PDB entry 6NIJ | electron microscopy, 5.70 A resolution (low resolution: residue-level contacts below are approximate; hydrogen-bond / salt-bridge calls are withheld) | chains H and C of the 8 polymer chains in the assembly

Chain H:
Molecule: PGT145 Fab heavy chain
From: Homo sapiens
Notes: antibody fragment or engineered binder
Chain sequence (140 residues; numbered 1 to 118 plus 24 insertion-coded residues; 2 numbers in that range are skipped by the numbering (no residue carries them; nothing is unmodelled there); the number before each row is that of its first residue; a row labelled like 52A-52C holds insertion residues (52A, then the next letters in order)):
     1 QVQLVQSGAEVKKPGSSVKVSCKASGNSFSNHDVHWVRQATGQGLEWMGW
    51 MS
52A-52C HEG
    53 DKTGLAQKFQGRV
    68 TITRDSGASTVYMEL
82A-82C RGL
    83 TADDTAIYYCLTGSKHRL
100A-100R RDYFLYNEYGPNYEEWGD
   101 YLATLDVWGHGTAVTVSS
Disulfide bonds: Cys22-Cys92

Chain C:
Molecule: AMC011 Glycoprotein 120
From: Human immunodeficiency virus 1
Chain sequence (473 residues; numbered 31 to 507 plus 20 insertion-coded residues; 24 numbers in that range are skipped by the numbering (no residue carries them; nothing is unmodelled there); the number before each row is that of its first residue; a row labelled like 135A-135R holds insertion residues (135A, then the next letters in order)):
    31 AEQLWVTVYYGVPVWKEATTTLFCASDARAYDTEVHNVWATHACVPTDPN
    81 PQEVVLENVTENFNMWKNNMVEQMHEDIISLWDQSLKPCVKLTPLCVTLN
   131 CTDLR
135A-135R NATNTNATNTTSSSRGTM
   150 EGGEIKNCSFNITTSMRDKVQKEYALFYKLDVVPIKNDNTSYRLISCNTS
   200 VITQACPKVSFEPIPIHYCAPAGFAILKCNDKKFNGTGPCTNVSTVQCTH
   250 GIRPVVSTQLLLNGSLAEEEVVIRSANFTDNAKIIIVQLNKSVEINCTRP
   300 NNNTRKSIHI
   312 GPGRAFYTTG
  321A E
   322 IIGDIRQAHCNISGTKWNDTLKQIVVKLKEQFG
   356 NKTIVFNHSSGGDPEIVMHSFNCGGEFFYCNSTQLFNSTW
   403 NDTTGSNYTGTIVLPCRIKQIVNMWQEVGKAMYAPPIKGQIRCSSNITGL
   453 ILIRDGGKNRSE
  464A N
   465 TEIFRPGGGDMRDNWRSELYKYKVVKIEPLGIAPTKAKRRVVQ
Not modelled in the structure: 135A-135R, 403-412
Disulfide bonds: Cys54-Cys74, Cys119-Cys205, Cys126-Cys196, Cys131-Cys157, Cys218-Cys247, Cys228-Cys239, Cys296-Cys331, Cys378-Cys445, Cys385-Cys418
Glycans and other covalent adducts: N-acetylglucosamine (NAG) linked to Asn156, Asn160, Asn197
Reported in the primary citation:
  - post-translational modification sites: Asn160

Interface between chain H and chain C:
Pairs across the interface (7; chain H residue first):
  Asn100G(H) - Arg166(C)
  Glu100H(H) - Arg166(C)
  Tyr100I(H) - Lys121(C)
  Tyr100I(H) - Thr123(C)
  Tyr100I(H) - Pro124(C)
  Tyr100I(H) - Thr162(C)
  Gly100J(H) - Arg166(C)
Other interface residues (no listed pair), chain C (6 interface residues in all): Thr163
The authors on this interface:
  - epitope / paratope residues, chain C: Pro124(C)

Summary:
Chain H and chain C form an interface of 4 and 6 residues respectively. N-acetylglucosamine is covalently
linked to Asn156(C), Asn160(C) and Asn197(C). The paper reports the epitope/paratope residue Pro124(C); a
modification site at Asn160(C).
Here chain H is PGT145 Fab heavy chain (Homo sapiens) and chain C is AMC011 Glycoprotein 120 (Human
immunodeficiency virus 1). Entry 6NIJ (PGT145 Fab in complex with full length AMC011 HIV-1 Env) was determined
by electron microscopy (same publication as 6OLP).
